Entry 8JCH (electron microscopy, 2.70 A resolution); this record covers chains B and T of the 18 polymer chains in the assembly.

# Chain B
Molecule: DNA-directed RNA polymerase II subunit RPB2
From: Saccharomyces cerevisiae S288C
Notes: EC 2.7.7.6
UniProtKB: P08518 (RPB2_YEAST); residues 1-1224 here = UniProt positions 1-1224
Sequence (1259 residues; row label = number of the first residue in the row):
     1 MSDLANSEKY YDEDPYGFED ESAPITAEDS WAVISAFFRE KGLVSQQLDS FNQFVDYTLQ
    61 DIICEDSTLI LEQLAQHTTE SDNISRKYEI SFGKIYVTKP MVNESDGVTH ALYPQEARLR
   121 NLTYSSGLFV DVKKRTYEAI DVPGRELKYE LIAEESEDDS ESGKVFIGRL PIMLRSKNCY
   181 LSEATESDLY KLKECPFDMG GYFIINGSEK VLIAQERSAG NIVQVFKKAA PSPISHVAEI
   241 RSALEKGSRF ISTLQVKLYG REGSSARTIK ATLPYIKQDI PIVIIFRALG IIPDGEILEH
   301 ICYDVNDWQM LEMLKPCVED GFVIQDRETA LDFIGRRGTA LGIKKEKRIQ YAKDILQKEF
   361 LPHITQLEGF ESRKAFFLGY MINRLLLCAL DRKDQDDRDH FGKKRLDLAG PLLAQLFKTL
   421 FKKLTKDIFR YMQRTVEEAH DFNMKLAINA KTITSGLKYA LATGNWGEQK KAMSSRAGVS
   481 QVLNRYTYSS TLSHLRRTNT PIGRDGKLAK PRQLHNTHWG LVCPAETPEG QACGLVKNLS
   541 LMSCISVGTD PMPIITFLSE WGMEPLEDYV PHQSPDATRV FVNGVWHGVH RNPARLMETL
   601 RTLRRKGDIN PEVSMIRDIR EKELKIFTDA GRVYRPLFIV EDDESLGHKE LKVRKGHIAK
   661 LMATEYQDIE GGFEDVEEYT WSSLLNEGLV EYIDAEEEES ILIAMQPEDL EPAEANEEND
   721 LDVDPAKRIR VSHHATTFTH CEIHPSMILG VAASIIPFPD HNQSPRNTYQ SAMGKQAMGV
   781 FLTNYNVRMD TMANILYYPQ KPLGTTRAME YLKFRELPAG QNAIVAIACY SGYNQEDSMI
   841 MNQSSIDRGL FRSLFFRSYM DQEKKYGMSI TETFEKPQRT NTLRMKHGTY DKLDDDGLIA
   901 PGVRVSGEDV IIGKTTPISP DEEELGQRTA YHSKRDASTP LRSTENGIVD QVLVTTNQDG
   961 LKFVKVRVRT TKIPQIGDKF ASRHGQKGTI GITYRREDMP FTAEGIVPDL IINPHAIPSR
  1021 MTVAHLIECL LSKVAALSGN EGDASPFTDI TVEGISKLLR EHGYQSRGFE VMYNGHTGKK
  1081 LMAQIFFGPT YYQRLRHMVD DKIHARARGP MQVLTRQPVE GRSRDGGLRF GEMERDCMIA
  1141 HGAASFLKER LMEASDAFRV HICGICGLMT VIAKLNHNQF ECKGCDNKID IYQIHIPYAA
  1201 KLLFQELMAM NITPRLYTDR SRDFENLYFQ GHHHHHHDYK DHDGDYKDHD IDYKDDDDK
Not modelled in the structure: 1-17, 73-84, 138-162, 504-506, 920-929, 1225-1259
Construct notes: expression tag (1225-1259)
Metal / ion sites: Zn2+: Cys1163, Cys1166, Cys1182, Cys1185

# Chain T
Molecule: 48-nt DNA strand
Sequence (48 nucleotides; each row starts with the number of its first residue; numbers below 1 keep their minus sign (DC-22 is residue -22)):
   -22 CACTCTACCG ATAAGCAGAC ATACCTCTCG ATCCTGTGCT AGACACGG
Not modelled in the structure: -22, 17-25

# Chain B / chain T interface
Contacting residue pairs - 14 pairs, chain B then chain T:
  Pro233(B) - DG-8(T)  phosphate contact
  Ala462(B) - DA8(T)  phosphate contact
  Thr463(B) - DA8(T)  phosphate contact
  Gln469(B) - DA8(T)  phosphate contact
  Thr791(B) - DC6(T)  hydrogen bond to the phosphate
  Arg857(B) - DT5(T)  salt bridge to the phosphate
  Arg942(B) - DT5(T)  salt bridge to the phosphate
  Gly1121(B) - DT3(T)  phosphate contact
  Arg1122(B) - DT3(T)  hydrogen bond to the phosphate
  Ser1123(B) - DC4(T)  phosphate contact
  Leu1128(B) - DC2(T)  phosphate contact
  Arg1129(B) - DC1(T)  salt bridge to the phosphate
  Arg1129(B) - DC2(T)  hydrogen bond to the phosphate
  Met1133(B) - DA0(T)  sugar contact
Also at the interface, not in a pair above, chain B (16 interface residues in all): Ser208, Tyr459, Met792
Also at the interface, not in a pair above, chain T (11 interface residues in all): DG7, DT9

# Summary
16 residues of chain B and 11 residues of chain T are in contact, with 3 hydrogen bonds and 3 salt bridges.
Polar pairs include Thr791(B)-DC6(T), Arg1122(B)-DT3(T) and Arg1129(B)-DC2(T). Cys1163(B), Cys1166(B),
Cys1182(B) and Cys1185(B) coordinate Zn2+.
Chain B is DNA-directed RNA polymerase II subunit RPB2 (Saccharomyces cerevisiae S288C) and chain T is a 48-nt
DNA strand; the structure, Cryo-EM structure of yeast Rat1-bound Pol II pre-termination transcription complex
1 (Pol II Rat1-PTTC1), was determined by electron microscopy (same publication as 8K5P).
